PDB entry 5H37 | electron microscopy, 4.00 A resolution | chains C and H of the 12 polymer chains in the assembly

# Chain C
Protein: structural protein E
Source organism: Zika virus
UniProtKB: A0A024B7W1 (A0A024B7W1_ZIKV); residues 1-504 here correspond to UniProt positions 291-794 (UniProt number = residue number + 290)
Chain sequence (504 residues; row label = number of the first residue in the row):
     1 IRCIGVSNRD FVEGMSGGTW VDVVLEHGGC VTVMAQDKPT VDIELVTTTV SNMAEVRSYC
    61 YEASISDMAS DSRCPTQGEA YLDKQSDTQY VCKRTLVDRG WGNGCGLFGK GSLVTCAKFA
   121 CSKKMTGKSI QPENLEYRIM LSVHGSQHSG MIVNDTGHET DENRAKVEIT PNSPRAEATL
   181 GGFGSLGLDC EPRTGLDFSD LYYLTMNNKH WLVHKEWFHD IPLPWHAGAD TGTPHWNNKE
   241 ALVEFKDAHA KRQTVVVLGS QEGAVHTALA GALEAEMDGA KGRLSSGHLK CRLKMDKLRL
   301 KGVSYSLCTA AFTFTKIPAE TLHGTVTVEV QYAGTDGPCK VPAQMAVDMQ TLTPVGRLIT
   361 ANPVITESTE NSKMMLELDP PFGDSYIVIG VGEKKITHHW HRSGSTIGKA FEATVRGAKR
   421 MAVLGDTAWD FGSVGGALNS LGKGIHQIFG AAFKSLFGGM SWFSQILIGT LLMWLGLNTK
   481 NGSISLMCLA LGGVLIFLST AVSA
Not modelled in the structure: 151-160
Cystine bridges: Cys3-Cys30, Cys60-Cys121, Cys74-Cys105, Cys92-Cys116, Cys190-Cys291, Cys308-Cys339
Curated features (UniProtKB/Swiss-Prot):
  - region: Asp98 to Gly111 (Fusion peptide)
  - site: Ala504 (Cleavage)
  - glycosylation: Asn154 (N-linked (GlcNAc...) asparagine)
  - cross-link (Glycyl lysine isopeptide (Lys-Gly)): Lys38 (interchain with G-Cter in ubiquitin), Lys281 (interchain with G-Cter in ubiquitin)

# Chain H
Protein: C10 IgG light chain variable region
Source organism: Homo sapiens
Chain sequence (109 residues; numbered 2 to 106 plus 4 insertion-coded residues; the number before each row is that of its first residue; a row labelled like 26A-26C holds insertion residues (26A, then the next letters in order)):
     2 SALTQPASVS GSPGQSITIS CTGTS
26A-26C SDV
    27 GGFNYVSWFQ QHPGKAPKLM LYDVTSRPSG VSSRFSGSKS GNTASLTISG LQAEDEADYY
    87 CSSHTSRG
   94A T
    95 WVFGGGTKLT VL
Cystine bridges: Cys22-Cys87

# How chain C and chain H interact
Contacting residue pairs (12):
  His148(C) with Tyr48(H), hydrogen bond; Ser52(H)
  Ser149(C) with Tyr48(H), hydrogen bond (backbone-side chain)
  Thr315(C) with Thr51(H)
  Lys316(C) with Asn30(H), hydrogen bond; Asp49(H), salt bridge
  Glu370(C) with Arg53(H), salt bridge; Ser59(H)
  Asn371(C) with Thr51(H); Arg53(H), hydrogen bond
  Lys373(C) with Thr51(H), hydrogen bond; Ser52(H)
Other interface residues (no listed pair), chain C (8 interface residues in all): Thr369

# Overview
8 residues of chain C face 7 of chain H across their interface, with 5 hydrogen bonds and 2 salt bridges.
Polar contacts include Lys316(C)-Asp49(H), Glu370(C)-Arg53(H) and His148(C)-Tyr48(H).
Chain C is structural protein E (Zika virus) and chain H is C10 IgG light chain variable region (Homo
sapiens); the structure, Cryo-EM structure of zika virus complexed with Fab C10 at pH 8.0, was determined by
electron microscopy (same publication as 5H30 and 5H32).
